1UU0 - chains A and B; structure by X-ray diffraction, 2.85 A resolution.

[Chain A (and B)]
Name: Histidinol-phosphate aminotransferase
From: Thermotoga maritima
Notes: EC 2.6.1.9; chain B of this document is another copy of the same molecule, construct and numbering; everything in this record applies to it too
UniProtKB: Q9X0D0 (HIS8_THEMA); numbering as in UniProt (aligned over 1-335)
Sequence (335 residues; numbered 1 to 335; the number before each row is that of its first residue):
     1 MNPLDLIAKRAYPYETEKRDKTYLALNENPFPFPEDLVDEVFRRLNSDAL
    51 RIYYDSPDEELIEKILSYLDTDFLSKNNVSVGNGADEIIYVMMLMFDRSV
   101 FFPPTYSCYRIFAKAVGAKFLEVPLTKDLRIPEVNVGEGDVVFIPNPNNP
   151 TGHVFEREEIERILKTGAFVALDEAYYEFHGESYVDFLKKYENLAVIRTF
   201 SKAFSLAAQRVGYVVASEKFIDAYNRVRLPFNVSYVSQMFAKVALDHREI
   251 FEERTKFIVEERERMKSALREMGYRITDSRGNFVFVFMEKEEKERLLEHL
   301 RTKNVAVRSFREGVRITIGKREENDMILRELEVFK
Not modelled in the structure: 1-6 (chain B: 1-20)
Swiss-Prot annotation at these positions:
  - modified residue: K202 (N6-(pyridoxal phosphate)lysine)

[Chain A / chain B interface]
Pairs across the interface (118; chain A residue first):
  K9(A) with R226(B); V227(B)
  R10(A) with R226(B)
  A11(A) with R226(B)
  Y12(A) with R226(B)
  P13(A) with R226(B)
  Y14(A) with P57(B); N225(B); R228(B), hydrogen bond
  T16(A) with D55(B)
  R19(A) with I52(B); Y53(B)
  L26(A) with Y53(B)
  E28(A) with R51(B); I52(B); Y53(B)
  N29(A) with R51(B), hydrogen bond (backbone-side chain)
  P30(A) with R51(B), hydrogen bond (backbone-side chain)
  F31(A) with R51(B)
  P32(A) with S47(B); D48(B); R51(B)
  F33(A) with S47(B), hydrogen bond (backbone-side chain); L50(B), hydrophobic
  E35(A) with S47(B)
  V38(A) with L50(B), hydrophobic
  D39(A) with F42(B)
  F42(A) with V38(B); V41(B), hydrophobic; F42(B), hydrophobic; L45(B), hydrophobic
  L45(A) with V38(B), hydrophobic
  S47(A) with P32(B); F33(B), hydrogen bond (backbone-backbone); E35(B), hydrogen bond
  D48(A) with P30(B); P32(B)
  A49(A) with A208(B)
  L50(A) with F33(B), hydrophobic; S205(B); L206(B); A207(B), hydrogen bond (backbone-backbone); A208(B), hydrogen bond (backbone-backbone); Q209(B); F240(B), hydrophobic
  R51(A) with E28(B); N29(B), hydrogen bond (side chain-backbone); P30(B), hydrogen bond (side chain-backbone); F31(B); P32(B); S205(B), hydrogen bond (backbone-backbone); A207(B)
  I52(A) with E28(B); A207(B); A208(B)
  Y53(A) with L26(B); E28(B), hydrogen bond (backbone-side chain); S201(B); K202(B), hydrogen bond; A207(B), hydrophobic; R210(B)
  N83(A) with N83(B), hydrogen bond; N232(B)
  Y90(A) with L94(B); V227(B), hydrogen bond (side chain-backbone); L229(B), hydrophobic
  V91(A) with Y90(B)
  L94(A) with Y90(B); L94(B), hydrophobic; V116(B)
  F112(A) with P230(B)
  A115(A) with R226(B)
  V116(A) with L94(B)
  S201(A) with Y53(B)
  K202(A) with Y53(B), hydrogen bond
  S205(A) with L50(B); R51(B)
  L206(A) with L50(B)
  A207(A) with L50(B), hydrogen bond (backbone-backbone); R51(B); I52(B); Y53(B), hydrophobic
  A208(A) with A49(B); L50(B), hydrogen bond (backbone-backbone); I52(B), hydrogen bond (backbone-backbone); S234(B); Y235(B), hydrogen bond (backbone-backbone)
  Q209(A) with L50(B); S234(B); Y235(B), hydrogen bond (side chain-backbone); V236(B), hydrogen bond (side chain-backbone)
  R210(A) with Y53(B); F231(B), hydrogen bond (side chain-backbone); S234(B)
  R226(A) with A115(B)
  V227(A) with Y90(B), hydrogen bond (backbone-side chain); A115(B)
  R228(A) with Y90(B)
  L229(A) with D86(B); E87(B); Y90(B), hydrophobic; F112(B), hydrophobic
  P230(A) with F112(B)
  F231(A) with N83(B); R210(B), hydrogen bond (backbone-side chain)
  N232(A) with N83(B), hydrogen bond (backbone-side chain)
  S234(A) with A208(B); Q209(B); R210(B); S234(B), hydrogen bond; S237(B), hydrogen bond
  Y235(A) with A208(B), hydrogen bond (backbone-backbone); Q209(B)
  V236(A) with Q209(B); V236(B), hydrophobic
  S237(A) with S234(B)
  F240(A) with L50(B), hydrophobic; V236(B), hydrophobic
Other interface residues (no listed pair), chain A (59 interface residues in all): I7, Y54, D86, E87, V233
Other interface residues (no listed pair), chain B (56 interface residues in all): Y54, V91, M95, I111, K219, A223

[Summary]
59 residues of chain A face 56 of chain B across their interface, with 29 hydrogen bonds. Polar pairs include
Y14(A)-R228(B), N29(A)-R51(B) and P30(A)-R51(B).
Chain A and chain B are both Histidinol-phosphate aminotransferase (Thermotoga maritima); the structure,
Histidinol-phosphate aminotransferase (HisC) from Thermotoga maritima (Apo-form), was determined by X-ray
diffraction (same publication as 1H1C, 1UU1 and 1UU2).
